PDB entry 3NZW | X-ray diffraction, 2.50 A resolution | chains I and Y of the 30 polymer chains in the assembly

== Chain I ==
Name: Proteasome component PUP3
From: Saccharomyces cerevisiae
Notes: EC 3.4.25.1
UniProt: P25451 (PSB3_YEAST); the construct lacks a stretch of the UniProt sequence and is renumbered around it, so the offset changes along the chain: -9 to -1 = UniProt 1-9; 1-36 = UniProt 10-45; 38-105 = UniProt 46-113; 106-122 = UniProt 117-133; 2 more segments
Amino-acid sequence (205 residues; each row starts with the number of its first residue; note: 3 numbers in that range are skipped by the numbering (no residue carries them; nothing is unmodelled there); a row labelled like 10A-10C holds insertion residues (10A, then the next letters in order); numbers below 1 keep their minus sign (Met-9 is residue -9)):
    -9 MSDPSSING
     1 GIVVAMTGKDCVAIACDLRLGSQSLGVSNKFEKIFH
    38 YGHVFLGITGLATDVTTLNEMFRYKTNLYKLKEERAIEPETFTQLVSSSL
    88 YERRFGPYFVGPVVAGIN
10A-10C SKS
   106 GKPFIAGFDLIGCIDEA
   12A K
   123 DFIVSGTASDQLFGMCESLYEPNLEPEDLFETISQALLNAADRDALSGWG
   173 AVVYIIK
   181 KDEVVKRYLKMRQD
Not modelled in the structure: -9
Swiss-Prot annotation at these positions:
  - modified residue: Ser22 (Phosphoserine)
  - cross-link: Lys62 (Glycyl lysine isopeptide (Lys-Gly) (interchain with G-Cter in ubiquitin))

== Chain Y ==
Name: Proteasome component PRE2
From: Saccharomyces cerevisiae
Notes: EC 3.4.25.1
UniProt: P30656 (PSB5_YEAST); the construct lacks a stretch of the UniProt sequence and is renumbered around it, so the offset changes along the chain: -74 to 105 = UniProt 1-180; 106-181 = UniProt 183-258; 183-211 = UniProt 259-287
Amino-acid sequence (287 residues; numbered -74 to 211 plus 2 insertion-coded residues; 1 number in that range is skipped by the numbering (no residue carries it; nothing is unmodelled there); the number before each row is that of its first residue; a row labelled like 10A-10B holds insertion residues (10A, then the next letters in order); numbers below 1 keep their minus sign (Met-74 is residue -74)):
   -74 MQAIADSFSVPNRLVKELQYDNEQNLESDFVTGASQFQRLAPSLTVPPIA
   -24 SPQQFLRAHTDDSRNPDCKIKIAHGTTTLAFRFQGGIIVAVDSRATAGNW
    26 VASQTVKKVIEINPFLLGTMAGGAADCQFWETWLGSQCRLHELREKERIS
    76 VAAASKILSNLVYQYKGAGLSMGTMICGYT
10A-10B RK
   106 EGPTIYYVDSDGTRLKGDIFCVGSGQTFAYGVLDSNYKWDLSVEDALYLG
   156 KRSILAAAHRDAYSGGSVNLYHVTED
   183 GWIYHGNHDVGELFWKVKEEEGSFNNVIG
Not modelled in the structure: -74 to 0

== How chain I and chain Y interact ==
Contacting residue pairs - 48 pairs, chain I then chain Y:
  Arg19(I) with Ala167(Y)
  Ser24(I) with Arg165(Y); Asp166(Y); Ala167(Y), hydrogen bond (backbone-backbone); Tyr168(Y)
  Leu25(I) with Phe133(Y), hydrophobic; Arg165(Y)
  Gly26(I) with Arg165(Y), hydrogen bond (backbone-side chain)
  Val27(I) with Arg165(Y), hydrogen bond (backbone-side chain)
  Asn29(I) with His164(Y); Asn208(Y); Val209(Y)
  Lys30(I) with Asn208(Y), hydrogen bond (side chain-backbone); Ile210(Y)
  Gln133(I) with Trp25(Y)
  Asp164(I) with Val26(Y)
  Arg165(I) with Trp25(Y); Val26(Y), hydrogen bond (side chain-backbone); Ala27(Y), hydrogen bond (side chain-backbone); Ser28(Y)
  Asp166(I) with Asn24(Y); Val26(Y)
  Ala167(I) with Asn24(Y), hydrogen bond (backbone-backbone); Val26(Y); Ala167(Y); Tyr168(Y), hydrophobic
  Leu168(I) with Asn24(Y)
  Trp171(I) with His164(Y), hydrogen bond (side chain-backbone); Arg165(Y)
  Lys190(I) with Trp197(Y)
  Met191(I) with Trp197(Y)
  Arg192(I) with Gln29(Y); Gly171(Y), hydrogen bond (side chain-backbone); Asp191(Y), salt bridge; Val192(Y); Gly193(Y)
  Gln193(I) with His164(Y), hydrogen bond (backbone-side chain); Phe196(Y); Trp197(Y); Val209(Y)
  Asp194(I) with Arg19(Y), salt bridge; Gln29(Y), hydrogen bond; Ala163(Y); Asp166(Y); Ser169(Y); Gly170(Y); Gly171(Y), hydrogen bond (side chain-backbone); Val192(Y)
Other interface residues (no listed pair), chain I (20 interface residues in all): Gln23

== Summary ==
Chain I and chain Y form an interface of 20 and 25 residues respectively, with 12 hydrogen bonds and 2 salt
bridges. Among the polar pairs are Arg192(I)-Asp191(Y), Asp194(I)-Arg19(Y) and Gly26(I)-Arg165(Y).
Chain I is Proteasome component PUP3 and chain Y is Proteasome component PRE2, both from Saccharomyces
cerevisiae; the structure, Crystal structure of the yeast 20S proteasome in complex with 2b, was determined by
X-ray diffraction, deposited together with 3NZJ and 3NZX.
